Entry 8CGG (electron microscopy, 2.50 A resolution); this record covers chains U and A of the 5 polymer chains in the assembly.

Chain U (and A):
Protein: TAR DNA-binding protein 43
Organism: Homo sapiens
Notes: chain A of this document is another copy of the same molecule, construct and numbering; everything in this record applies to it too
UniProtKB: Q13148 (TADBP_HUMAN); residues 1-414 here = UniProt positions 1-414
Amino-acid sequence (414 residues; row label = number of the first residue in the row):
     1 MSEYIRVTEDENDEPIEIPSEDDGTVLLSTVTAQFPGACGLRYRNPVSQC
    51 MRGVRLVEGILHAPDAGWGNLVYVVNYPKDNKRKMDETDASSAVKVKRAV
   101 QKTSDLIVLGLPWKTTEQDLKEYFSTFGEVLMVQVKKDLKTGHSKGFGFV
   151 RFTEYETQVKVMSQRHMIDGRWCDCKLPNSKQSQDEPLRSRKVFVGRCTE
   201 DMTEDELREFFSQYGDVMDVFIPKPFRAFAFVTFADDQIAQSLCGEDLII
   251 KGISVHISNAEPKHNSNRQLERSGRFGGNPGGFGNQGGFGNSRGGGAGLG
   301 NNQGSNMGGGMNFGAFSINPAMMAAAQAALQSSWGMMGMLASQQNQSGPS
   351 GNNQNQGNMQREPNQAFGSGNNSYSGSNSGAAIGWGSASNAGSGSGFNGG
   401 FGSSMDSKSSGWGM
Disordered / not traced: 1-280, 361-414
Swiss-Prot annotation at these positions:
  - motif: K82 to R98 (Nuclear localization signal), I239 to I250 (Nuclear export signal)
  - modified residue: S183 (Phosphoserine), S292 (Phosphoserine), R293 (Omega-N-methylarginine)
  - cross-link (Glycyl lysine isopeptide (Lys-Gly)): K79 (interchain with G-Cter in SUMO2), K84 (interchain with G-Cter in SUMO2), K95 (interchain with G-Cter in SUMO2), K102 (interchain with G-Cter in SUMO2), K181 (interchain with G-Cter in SUMO2), K263 (interchain with G-Cter in SUMO2)
  - natural variant: D169 (D169G: In ALS10), N267 (N267S: In ALS10), G287 (G287S: In ALS10), G290 (G290A: In ALS10), G294 (G294A: In ALS10; G294V: In ALS10), G295 (G295R: In ALS10; G295S: In ALS10), G298 (G298S: In ALS10), A315 (A315T: In ALS10), A321 (A321V: In ALS10), Q331 (Q331K: In ALS10), S332 (S332N: In ALS10), G335 (G335D: In ALS10), 9 further natural variant entries in UniProt
  - mutagenesis: S48 (S48E: Complete loss of self-oligomerization), T103 to S183 (Loss of RNA-binding and reduced interaction with PPIA/CYPA), L106 to C175 (Completely abolishes RNA binding), L106 to L111 (Completely abolishes RNA binding), F147 to F149 (Highly reduces binding to RNA and DNA), V193 to I257 (Alters but does not abolish RNA binding)
From the paper describing this entry:
  - post-translational modification sites: R293
  - conformationally variable residues (loop rearrangement, order/disorder transition): R272 to P280, G281 to G295

How chain U and chain A interact:
Pairs across the interface - 5 pairs, chain U then chain A:
  N352(U) with Q327(A)
  N353(U) with Q327(A), hydrogen bond (backbone-side chain)
  Q354(U) with A325(A)
  Q356(U) with A325(A)
  M359(U) with M323(A), hydrophobic
Other interface residues (no listed pair), chain U (10 interface residues in all): F289, F313, F316, G357, N358
Other interface residues (no listed pair), chain A (11 interface residues in all): G296, A297, L299, G300, N301, A321, A324, A326

Overview:
10 residues of chain U face 11 of chain A across their interface; the contacts include 1 hydrogen bond. Its
one hydrogen-bonded contact is N353(U)-Q327(A). UniProt lists 15 mutagenesis sites on chain U. The paper
reports a modification site at R293(U); conformational variability at R272(U) and G281(U).
Chain U and chain A are both TAR DNA-binding protein 43 (Homo sapiens); the structure, Structure of TDP-43
amyloid filament from type A FTLD-TDP (variant 2), was determined by electron microscopy together with 8CG3
and 8CGH from the same study.
